Entry 5M7L (X-ray diffraction, 3.60 A resolution); this record covers chains B and D of the 4 polymer chains in the assembly.

# Chain B
Molecule: Reaction center protein L chain
From: Blastochloris viridis
Reference sequence: P06009 (RCEL_BLAVI); residues 0-273 here correspond to UniProt positions 1-274 (UniProt number = residue number + 1)
Amino-acid sequence (274 residues; numbered 0 to 273; the number before each row is that of its first residue; numbering starts at 0):
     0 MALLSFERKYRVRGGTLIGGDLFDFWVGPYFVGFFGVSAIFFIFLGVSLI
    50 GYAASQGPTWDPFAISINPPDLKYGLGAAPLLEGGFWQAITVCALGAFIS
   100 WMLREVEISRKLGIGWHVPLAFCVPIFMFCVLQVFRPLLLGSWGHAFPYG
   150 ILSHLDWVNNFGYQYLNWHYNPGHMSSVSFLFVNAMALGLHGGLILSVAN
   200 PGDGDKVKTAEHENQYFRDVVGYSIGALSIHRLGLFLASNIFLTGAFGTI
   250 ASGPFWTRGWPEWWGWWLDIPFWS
Disordered / not traced: 0
Ion coordination: Fe2+: His190, His230 (shared with 3 residues of chain C)
Small-molecule neighbours:
  - bacteriochlorophyll a (BCL), molecule 1: Val46, Ile49, Phe97, Phe128, Leu131, Phe146, Ile150, Leu151, His153, Leu154, Trp156, Val157
  - bacteriochlorophyll a (BCL), molecule 2: Phe97, Phe121, Pro124, Ile125, Met127, Phe128, Leu131, Val157, Asn158, Phe160, Gly161, Tyr162, Trp167, His168, Gly172, His173, Ser176, Val177, Leu180, Phe181, Ile240, Phe241, Gly244, Ala245, Gly247, Thr248
  - bacteriochlorophyll a (BCL), molecule 3: Val157, Tyr162, His168, Phe181
  - bacteriochlorophyll a (BCL), molecule 4: His168, His173, Met174, Val177, Ser178, Phe181, Val182, Met185
  - bacteriopheophytin b (BPB), molecule 1: Phe41, Ile42, Gly45, Ile49, Ile89, Cys92, Ala93, Ala96, Phe97, Trp100, Glu104, Val117, Ala120, Phe121, Val123, Pro124, Phe128, Phe146, Pro147, Tyr148, Gly149, Ile150, His153, Ala237, Ser238, Phe241
  - bacteriopheophytin b (BPB), molecule 2: Phe181, Ala184, Met185, Leu189, Phe216, Val219, Val220
  - diacyl glycerol (DGA): Pro171, Met174, Ser175, Ser178, Trp262, Trp263, Trp265
  - MPG ([(Z)-octadec-9-enyl] (2R)-2,3-bis(oxidanyl)propanoate), molecule 1: Gly114, Trp115, His116, Leu119, Ala120, Arg231, Leu234, Phe235, Ser238
  - MPG, molecule 2: Phe179, Val182, Met185, Leu189, His190, Leu193, Asn213, Phe216, Ser223, Ile224, Gly225, Ile229, Leu232, Phe235, Leu236, Asn239, Thr243
  - menaquinone-7 (MQ7): Val26, Tyr29, Phe30, Val31, Gly35, Ile39, Ile42, Trp100, Arg103
Curated features (UniProtKB/Swiss-Prot):
  - binding site ((7R,8Z)-bacteriochlorophyll b): His153, His173
  - binding site (Fe cation): His190, His230
  - binding site (a ubiquinone): Phe216

# Chain D
Molecule: Reaction center protein H chain
From: Blastochloris viridis
Reference sequence: P06008 (RCEH_BLAVI); residues 2-258 here = UniProt positions 2-258
Amino-acid sequence (258 residues; row label = number of the first residue in the row):
     1 MYHGALAQHLDIAQLVWYAQWLVIWTVVLLYLRREDRREGYPLVEPLGLV
    51 KLAPEDGQVYELPYPKTFVLPHGGTVTVPRRRPETRELKLAQTDGFEGAP
   101 LQPTGNPLVDAVGPASYAERAEVVDATVDGKAKIVPLRVATDFSIAEGDV
   151 DPRGLPVVAADGVEAGTVTDLWVDRSEHYFRYLELSVAGSARTALIPLGF
   201 CDVKKDKIVVTSILSEQFANVPRLQSRDQITLREEDKVSAYYAGGLLYAT
   251 PERAESLL
Disordered / not traced: 46-60
Modified residues: Met1 (N-formylmethionine; FME)
Small-molecule neighbours: octaprenyl pyrophosphate (OTP; (2E,6E,10E,14E,18E,22E,26E)-3,7,11,15,19,23,27,31-octamethyldotriaconta-2,6,10,14,18,22,26,30-octaenyl trihydrogen diphosphate): Gln14, Trp17, Tyr18, Trp21, Trp25, Val28, Leu29, Arg37

# Interface between chain B and chain D
Contacting residue pairs (57; chain B residue first):
  Ala1(B) - Leu43(D)
  Ala1(B) - Val44(D)  hydrogen bond (backbone-backbone)
  Leu2(B) - Leu43(D)
  Leu2(B) - Val44(D)  hydrogen bond (backbone-backbone)
  Leu3(B) - Gly40(D)
  Leu3(B) - Tyr41(D)
  Ser4(B) - Gly40(D)  hydrogen bond (backbone-backbone)
  Phe5(B) - Gly40(D)
  Arg7(B) - Glu45(D)
  Arg7(B) - Leu101(D)
  Lys8(B) - Gly113(D)  hydrogen bond (backbone-backbone)
  Lys8(B) - Ser116(D)  hydrogen bond (backbone-side chain)
  Lys8(B) - Tyr117(D)  hydrogen bond (side chain-backbone)
  Tyr9(B) - Gly113(D)
  Tyr9(B) - Ser116(D)
  Arg10(B) - Pro100(D)
  Arg10(B) - Leu101(D)  hydrogen bond (backbone-backbone)
  Val11(B) - Leu90(D)  hydrophobic
  Val11(B) - Leu101(D)
  Val11(B) - Gly113(D)
  Val11(B) - Pro114(D)
  Val11(B) - Tyr248(D)
  Arg12(B) - Leu101(D)  hydrogen bond (backbone-backbone)
  Arg12(B) - Gln102(D)
  Arg12(B) - Leu247(D)
  Arg12(B) - Ala254(D)
  Gly13(B) - Ala254(D)
  Gly14(B) - Leu247(D)
  Thr15(B) - Glu255(D)  hydrogen bond (side chain-backbone)
  Thr15(B) - Ser256(D)
  Thr15(B) - Leu257(D)
  Leu16(B) - Ser256(D)
  Leu16(B) - Leu257(D)  hydrogen bond (backbone-backbone)
  Leu16(B) - Leu258(D)  hydrogen bond (backbone-backbone)
  Ile17(B) - Leu258(D)
  Asp23(B) - Pro100(D)
  Phe24(B) - Gly98(D)
  Trp25(B) - Gly98(D)  hydrogen bond (backbone-backbone)
  Arg109(B) - Leu257(D)
  Lys110(B) - Pro114(D)
  Gly112(B) - Ala243(D)
  Gly112(B) - Leu246(D)
  Ala198(B) - Phe68(D)
  Asn199(B) - Lys66(D)
  Asp204(B) - Val69(D)
  Lys205(B) - Val69(D)
  Lys205(B) - Leu70(D)
  Val206(B) - Phe68(D)  hydrophobic
  Val206(B) - Val69(D)  hydrogen bond (backbone-backbone)
  Val206(B) - Pro71(D)
  Ala209(B) - Lys133(D)
  Ala209(B) - Glu177(D)
  Glu210(B) - Thr127(D)
  Glu210(B) - Val128(D)  hydrogen bond (side chain-backbone)
  Glu210(B) - Ser176(D)  hydrogen bond
  Ala226(B) - Glu177(D)
  Leu227(B) - Tyr179(D)
Also at the interface, not in a pair above, chain B (36 interface residues in all): Gly19, Leu111, Gly203, Thr208, Asn213
Also at the interface, not in a pair above, chain D (40 interface residues in all): Glu39, Pro42, Gln92, Val112, Ala118, Arg253

# In short
36 residues of chain B face 40 of chain D across their interface; the contacts include 15 hydrogen bonds.
Among the polar pairs are Lys8(B)-Ser116(D), Lys8(B)-Tyr117(D) and Thr15(B)-Glu255(D). Ligands of chain B:
diacyl glycerol, 4 copies of bacteriochlorophyll a, bacteriopheophytin b, compound MPG and menaquinone-7.
Here chain B is Reaction center protein L chain and chain D is Reaction center protein H chain, both from
Blastochloris viridis. Entry 5M7L (Blastochloris viridis photosynthetic reaction center synchrotron structure)
was determined by X-ray diffraction, deposited together with 5M7J and 5M7K.
